PDB entry 6GYL | electron microscopy, 4.80 A resolution (low resolution: residue-level contacts below are approximate; hydrogen-bond / salt-bridge calls are withheld) | chains B and C of the 22 polymer chains in the assembly

[Chain B]
Protein: DNA-directed RNA polymerase II subunit RPB2
From: Saccharomyces cerevisiae (strain ATCC 204508 / S288c)
Notes: EC 2.7.7.6
Reference sequence: P08518 (RPB2_YEAST); residues 1-1224 here = UniProt positions 1-1224
Sequence (1224 residues; row label = number of the first residue in the row):
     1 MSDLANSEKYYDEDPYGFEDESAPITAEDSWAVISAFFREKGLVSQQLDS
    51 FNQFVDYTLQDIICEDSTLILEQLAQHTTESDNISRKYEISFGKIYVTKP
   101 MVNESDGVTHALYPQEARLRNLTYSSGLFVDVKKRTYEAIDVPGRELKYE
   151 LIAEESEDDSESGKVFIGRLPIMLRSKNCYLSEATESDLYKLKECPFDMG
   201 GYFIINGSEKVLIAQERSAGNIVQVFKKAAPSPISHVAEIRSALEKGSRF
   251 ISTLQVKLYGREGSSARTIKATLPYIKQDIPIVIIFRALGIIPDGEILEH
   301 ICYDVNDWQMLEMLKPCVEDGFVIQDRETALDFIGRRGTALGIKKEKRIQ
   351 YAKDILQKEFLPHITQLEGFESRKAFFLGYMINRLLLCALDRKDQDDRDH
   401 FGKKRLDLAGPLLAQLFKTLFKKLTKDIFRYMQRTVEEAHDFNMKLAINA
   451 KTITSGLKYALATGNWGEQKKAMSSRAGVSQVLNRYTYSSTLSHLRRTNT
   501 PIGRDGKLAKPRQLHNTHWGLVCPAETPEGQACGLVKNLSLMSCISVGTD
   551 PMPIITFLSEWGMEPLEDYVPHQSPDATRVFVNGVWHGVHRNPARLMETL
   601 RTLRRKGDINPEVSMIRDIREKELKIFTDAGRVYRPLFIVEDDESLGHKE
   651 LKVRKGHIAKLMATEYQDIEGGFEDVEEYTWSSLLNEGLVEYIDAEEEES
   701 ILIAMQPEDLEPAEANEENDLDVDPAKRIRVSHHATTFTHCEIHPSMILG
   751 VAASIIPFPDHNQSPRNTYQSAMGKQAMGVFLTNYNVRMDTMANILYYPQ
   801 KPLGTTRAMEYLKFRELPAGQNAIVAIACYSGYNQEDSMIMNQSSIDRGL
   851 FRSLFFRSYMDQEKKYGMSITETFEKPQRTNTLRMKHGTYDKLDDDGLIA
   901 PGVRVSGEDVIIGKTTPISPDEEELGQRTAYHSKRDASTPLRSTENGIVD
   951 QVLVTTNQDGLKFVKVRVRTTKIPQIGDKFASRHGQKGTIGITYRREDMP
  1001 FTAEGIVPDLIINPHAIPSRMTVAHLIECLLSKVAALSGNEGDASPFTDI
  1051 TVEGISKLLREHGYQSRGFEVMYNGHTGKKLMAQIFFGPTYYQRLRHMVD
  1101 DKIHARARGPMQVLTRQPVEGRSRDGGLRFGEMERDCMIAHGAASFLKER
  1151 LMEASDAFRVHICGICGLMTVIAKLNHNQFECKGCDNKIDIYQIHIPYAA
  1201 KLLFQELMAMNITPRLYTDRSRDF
Not modelled in the structure: 1-19, 77-83, 139-146, 152-162, 468-473, 503-508, 669-674, 715-722, 1224
Ion coordination: Zn2+: Cys1163, Cys1166, Cys1182, Cys1185

[Chain C]
Protein: DNA-directed RNA polymerase II subunit RPB3
From: Saccharomyces cerevisiae (strain ATCC 204508 / S288c)
Reference sequence: P16370 (RPB3_YEAST); numbering as in UniProt (aligned over 1-318)
Sequence (318 residues; numbered 1 to 318; the number before each row is that of its first residue):
     1 MSEEGPQVKIREASKDNVDFILSNVDLAMANSLRRVMIAEIPTLAIDSVE
    51 VETNTTVLADEFIAHRLGLIPLQSMDIEQLEYSRDCFCEDHCDKCSVVLT
   101 LQAFGESESTTNVYSKDLVIVSNLMGRNIGHPIIQDKEGNGVLICKLRKG
   151 QELKLTCVAKKGIAKEHAKWGPAAAIEFEYDPWNKLKHTDYWYEQDSAKE
   201 WPQSKNCEYEDPPNEGDPFDYKAQADTFYMNVESVGSIPVDQVVVRGIDT
   251 LQKKVASILLALTQMDQDKVNFASGDNNTASNMLGSNEDVMMTGAEQDPY
   301 SNASQMGNTGSGGYDNAW
Not modelled in the structure: 1-3, 266-318
Ion coordination: Zn2+: Cys86, Cys88, Cys92, Cys95
Swiss-Prot annotation at these positions:
  - binding site (Zn(2+)): Cys86, Cys88, Cys92, Cys95
  - modified residue: Ser2 (N-acetylserine)
  - natural variant: Ala30 (A30D: In mutant RPB3-1)
  - mutagenesis: Lys9 (K9E: Transcript termination readthrough)

[Chain B / chain C interface]
Residue-residue contacts - 52 pairs, chain B then chain C:
  Asn786(B) - Val57(C)
  Tyr797(B) - Glu61(C)
  Tyr797(B) - Phe62(C)
  Tyr798(B) - Phe62(C)
  Tyr798(B) - His65(C)
  Tyr798(B) - Arg66(C)
  Ser844(B) - Ala168(C)
  Asp847(B) - His65(C)
  Asp847(B) - His167(C)
  Asp847(B) - Ala168(C)
  Arg848(B) - His65(C)
  Arg848(B) - Leu69(C)
  Gly849(B) - His65(C)
  Arg852(B) - His65(C)
  Leu854(B) - Ala59(C)
  Leu854(B) - Glu61(C)
  Arg969(B) - Asp60(C)
  Arg969(B) - Glu61(C)
  Thr971(B) - Glu61(C)
  Arg995(B) - Lys165(C)
  Arg996(B) - Ala174(C)
  Glu997(B) - Arg35(C)
  Asp998(B) - Arg35(C)
  Phe1001(B) - Arg34(C)
  Phe1001(B) - Phe178(C)
  Ala1003(B) - Phe178(C)
  Glu1004(B) - Glu177(C)
  Gly1005(B) - Ala175(C)
  Arg1060(B) - Lys199(C)
  Arg1060(B) - Glu200(C)
  Arg1060(B) - Pro202(C)
  Gly1063(B) - Pro202(C)
  Gln1065(B) - Glu200(C)
  Gln1065(B) - Trp201(C)
  Arg1067(B) - Trp192(C)
  Arg1067(B) - Glu194(C)
  Tyr1073(B) - Phe178(C)
  Gly1075(B) - Arg35(C)
  His1076(B) - Asn31(C)
  Thr1077(B) - Asn31(C)
  Gly1078(B) - Asn31(C)
  Gly1078(B) - Phe178(C)
  Lys1080(B) - Tyr180(C)
  Lys1080(B) - Asp181(C)
  Lys1080(B) - Thr189(C)
  Leu1081(B) - Thr189(C)
  Met1082(B) - His188(C)
  Met1082(B) - Asp190(C)
  Gln1084(B) - Asp190(C)
  Gln1084(B) - Tyr191(C)
  Gln1084(B) - Trp192(C)
  Gln1084(B) - Trp201(C)
Other interface residues (no listed pair), chain B (35 interface residues in all): Phe1069, Val1071, Lys1079
Other interface residues (no listed pair), chain C (36 interface residues in all): Leu27, Ile38, Ala39, Ala173, Ile176, Glu179

[Summary]
35 residues of chain B face 36 of chain C across their interface. Cys1163(B), Cys1166(B), Cys1182(B) and
Cys1185(B) coordinate Zn2+. Curated annotation (UniProt) lists 4 Zn2+-binding residues and one mutagenesis
site on chain C.
Chain B is DNA-directed RNA polymerase II subunit RPB2 and chain C is DNA-directed RNA polymerase II subunit
RPB3, both from Saccharomyces cerevisiae (strain ATCC 204508 / S288c); the structure, Structure of a yeast
closed complex with distorted DNA (core CCdist), was determined by electron microscopy (same publication as
6GYK and 6GYM).
